PDB entry 7M0D | X-ray diffraction, 1.80 A resolution | chains A and G of the 5 polymer chains in the assembly

Chain A:
Protein: DNA polymerase lambda
From: Homo sapiens
Notes: EC 2.7.7.7, 4.2.99.-
Reference sequence: Q9UGP5 (DPOLL_HUMAN); residues 234-575 here = UniProt positions 234-575
Amino-acid sequence (346 residues; row label = number of the first residue in the row):
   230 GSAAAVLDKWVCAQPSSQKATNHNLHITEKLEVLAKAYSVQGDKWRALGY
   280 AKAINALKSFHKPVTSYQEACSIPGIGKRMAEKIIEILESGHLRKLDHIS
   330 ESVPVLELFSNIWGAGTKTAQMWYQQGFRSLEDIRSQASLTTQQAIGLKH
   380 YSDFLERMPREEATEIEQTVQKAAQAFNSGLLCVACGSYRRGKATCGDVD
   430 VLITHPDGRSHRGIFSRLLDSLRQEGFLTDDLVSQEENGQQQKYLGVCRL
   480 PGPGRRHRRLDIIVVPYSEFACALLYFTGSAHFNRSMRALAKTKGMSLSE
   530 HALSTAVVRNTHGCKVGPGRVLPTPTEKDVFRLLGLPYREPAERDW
Disordered / not traced: 230-236
Construct notes: expression tag (230-233)
Metal / ion sites: K+ site 1: Gln-247, Thr-250, Lys-287, Ser-288, Phe-289; K+ site 2: Cys-300, Ile-302, Ile-305 (shared with 1 residue of chain H); Na+ site 1: Ser-339, Ile-341, Ala-344 (together with 1,2-ethanediol) (shared with 1 residue of chain F); K+ site 3: Ser-339 (together with 1,2-ethanediol); Na+ site 2: Asp-427, Asp-429, Asp-490 (together with DUP); Mg2+: Asp-427, Asp-429 (together with DUP)
Ligand contacts: DUP (2'-deoxyuridine 5'-alpha,beta-imido-triphosphate): Arg-386, Gly-416, Ser-417, Arg-420, Cys-425, Gly-426, Asp-427, Asp-429, Tyr-505, Phe-506, Thr-507, Gly-508, Ser-509, Ala-510, Asn-513
From the paper describing this entry:
  - mutagenesis - R538A, H541A, K544A: decreased catalytic activity on blunt-end DSB
  - mutagenesis - H541A/K544A: decreased catalytic activity on blunt end
  - binding site for the 4-nt DNA strand: Ser-463, Glu-465, Glu-466
  - binding site for the 7-nt DNA strand: Asn-467, Glu-529, His-530, Lys-544
  - mutagenesis - K544A: unchanged catalytic activity on complementary DSB

Chain G:
Molecule: 7-nt DNA strand
Sequence (7 nucleotides; numbered 1 to 7; the number before each row is that of its first residue):
     1 CGGCAGC

How chain A and chain G interact:
Contacting residue pairs (15):
  Trp-274(A) / DC4(G)  stacking on the base
  Tyr-505(A) / DG6(G)  base contact
  Arg-514(A) / DA5(G)  salt bridge to the phosphate
  Arg-517(A) / DA5(G)  hydrogen bond to the base
  Arg-517(A) / DG6(G)  hydrogen bond to the base
  Ala-518(A) / DA5(G)  sugar contact
  Lys-521(A) / DC4(G)  salt bridge to the phosphate
  Lys-521(A) / DG6(G)  salt bridge to the phosphate
  Leu-527(A) / DG6(G)  sugar contact
  Ser-528(A) / DG6(G)  phosphate contact
  Ser-528(A) / DC7(G)  sugar contact
  Glu-529(A) / DG6(G)  hydrogen bond to the base
  Glu-529(A) / DC7(G)  sugar contact
  His-530(A) / DC7(G)  hydrogen bond to the phosphate
  Lys-544(A) / DC7(G)  salt bridge to the phosphate
Interface residues without a listed pair, chain A (13 interface residues in all): Leu-277, Ser-526

Overview:
13 residues of chain A and 4 residues of chain G are in contact; the contacts include 4 hydrogen bonds, 4 salt
bridges and 1 aromatic stacking contact. Polar contacts include Arg-517(A)/DA5(G), Arg-517(A)/DG6(G) and
Glu-529(A)/DG6(G). The paper reports a binding site for the 7-nt DNA strand at Asn-467(A), Glu-529(A) and
His-530(A) among others; R538A, H541A and K544A of chain A reduce catalytic activity on blunt-end DSB.
Chain A is DNA polymerase lambda (Homo sapiens) and chain G is a 7-nt DNA strand; the structure, Pre-catalytic
quaternary complex of DNA Polymerase Lambda with bound complementary DSB substrate and incoming dUMPNPP, was
determined by X-ray diffraction (same publication as 7M07, 7M09, 7M0A, 7M0B and 7M0E).
